PDB entry 7PIA | electron microscopy, 13.60 A resolution (very low resolution: no residue pairs are listed; an interface is given only as per-side residue counts) | chains m and 3 of the 54 polymer chains in the assembly

# Chain m
Protein: 50S ribosomal protein L17
Organism: Mycoplasma pneumoniae M129
UniProtKB: Q59547 (RL17_MYCPN); residues 1-124 here = UniProt positions 1-124
Sequence (124 residues; row label = number of the first residue in the row):
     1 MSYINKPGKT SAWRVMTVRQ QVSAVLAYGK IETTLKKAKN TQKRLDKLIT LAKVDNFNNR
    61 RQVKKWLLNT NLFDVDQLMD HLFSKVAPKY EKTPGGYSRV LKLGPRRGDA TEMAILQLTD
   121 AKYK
Not modelled in the structure: 1, 121-124

# Chain 3
Molecule: 23S ribosomal RNA
Organism: Mycoplasma pneumoniae M129
Sequence (2907 nucleotides; row label = number of the first residue in the row):
     1 UACAAUAAGU UACUAAGGGC UUAUGGUGGA UGCCUUGGCA CUAAUAGGCG AUGAAGGACG
    61 UGUUAACCUG CGAUAAGCUU CGGGUAGGUG GUAAGAACCU CAGAUCCGGA GAUUUCCGAA
   121 UGGAGCAAUC CGGUAGUUGG AAACAGCUAU CAUUAAUUGA UGAAUAAAUA GUCAAUUAAA
   181 GCAAUACGUG GUGAAGUGAA ACAUCUCAGU AGCCACAGGA AAAGAAAACG AAUGUGAUUC
   241 CGUGUGUAGU GGCGAGCGAA AGCGGAACAG GCCAAACUUA UCAUUAGAUA GGGGUUGUAG
   301 GGCUUGCAAU GUGGACUUGA AAACGAUAGA AGAAGCUGUU GGAAAGCAGC GCGCAAAAGG
   361 GUGAUAGCCC CGUAUUUGAA AUUGUUUUCA UACCUAGCGA GAUCCCUGAG UAGCUCGGAA
   421 AACGUUAUUU UGAGUGAAUC UGCCCAGACC AUUGGGUAAG CCUAAAUACU AAUUAGUGAC
   481 CGAUAGCGAA ACAGUACCGU GAGGGAAAGG UGAAAAGAAC CCAGAGAUGG GAGUGAAAUA
   541 GAUUCUGAAA CCAUAUGCCU ACAACGUGUC AGAGCACAUU AAUGUGUGAU GGCGUGCGUU
   601 UUGAAGUAUG AGCCGGCGAG UUAUGAUAGC AAGCGUUAGU UAACCAGGAG AUGGGGAGCU
   661 GUAGCGAAAG CGAGUUUUAA AAGAGCGUUU GUUUGUUAUU AUAGACCCGA AACGGGUUGA
   721 GCUAGUCAUG AGCAGGUUGA AGGUUGAGUA ACAUCAACUG GAGGACCGAA CCGACUCUCG
   781 UUGAAACGAU AGCGGAUGAC UUGUGAUUAG GGGUGAAAUU CCAAUCGAAA UCCGUGAUAG
   841 CUGGUUCUCG UCGAAAUAGC UUUAAGGCUA GCGUGAGAUC ACAAAUAAGU GGAGGUAAAG
   901 CUACUGAAUG UAUGAUGGCG CCACCUAGGC GUACUGAAUA CAAUUAAACU CUGAAUGCCA
   961 UUUAUUUUAU UCUCGCAGUC AGACAGUGGG GGAUAAGCUU CAUUGUCAAG AGGGGAAGAG
  1021 CCCAGAUCAU UAAAUAAGGU CCCCAAAAUA UACUAAGUGG AAAAGGAUGU GAAAGUGCUA
  1081 AAACAGCAAG GAUGUUGGCU UAGAAGCAGC CAUCGUUUAA AGAGUGCGUA ACAGCUCACU
  1141 UGUCGAGUGU UUUUGCGCCG AAGAUGUAAC GGGGCUAAGU AUAUUACCGA AUUUAUGGAU
  1201 AAGAUUUAUA UCUUGUGGUA GACGAGCGUU GUAUUGGAGU UGAAGUCAAA GCGUGAGCAU
  1261 UGGUGGAUCC AAUACAAGUG AGAAUGCCGG CAUGAGUAAC GCUUGGGAGU GAGAAUCUCC
  1321 CAAACCGAUU GACUAAGGUU UCCUGGACCA GGGUCGUCCU UCCAGGGUUA GUCUGGACCU
  1381 AAGCUGAGGC UGAAAAGCGU AGGCGAUGGA CAACAGGUUA AUAUUCCUGU ACUUACAGUU
  1441 AGACUGAUGG AGUGACAAAG AAGGUUUUCC ACCCCCAUAA UUGGAUUUGG GGAUAAAUCA
  1501 UAAGGUGGUA CAAUAGGCAA AUCCGUUGUG CAUAACAUUG AGUGAUGAUG UCGAGUGAAU
  1561 GAGUGAUCAA GUAGCGAAGG UGGUAUUAAU CAUGCUUUCA AGAAAAGCUU CUAGGGUUAA
  1621 UCUAGCUGUA ACCAGUACCG AGAACGAACA CACGUAGUCA AGGAGAGGAU CCUAAGGUUA
  1681 GCGAGUGAAC UAUAGCCAAG GAACUCUGCA AAUUAACCCC GUAAGUUAGC GAGAAGGGGU
  1741 GCUUAUGUAA AAGUAAGCCG CAGUGAAGAA CGAGGGGGGA CUGUUUAACU AAAACACAAC
  1801 UCUAUGCCAA ACCGUAAGGU GAUGUAUAUG GGGUGACACC UGCCCAGUGC UGGAAGGUUA
  1861 AAGAAGGAGG UUAGCGCAAG CGAAGCUUUU AACUGAAGCC CCAGUGAACG GCGGCCGUAA
  1921 CUAUAACGGU CCUAAGGUAG CGAAAUUCCU AGUCGGGUAA AUUCCGUCCC GCUUGAAUGG
  1981 UGUAACCAUC UCUUGACUGU CUCGGCUAUA GACUCGGUGA AAUCCAGGUA CGGGUGAAGA
  2041 CACCCGUUAG GCGCAACGGG ACGGAAAGAC CCCGUGAAGC UUUACUGUAG CUUAAUAUUG
  2101 AUCAGGACAU UAUCAUGUAG AGAAUAGGUA GGAGCAAUCG AUGCAAGUUC GCUAGGACUU
  2161 GUUGAUGCGA AAGGUGGAAU ACUACCCUUG GUUGUGUGCU GUUCUAAUUG GUAACUGUUA
  2221 UCCAGUUUCA AGACAGUGUU AGGUGGGCAG UUUGACUGGG GCGGUCGCCU CCUAAAAGGU
  2281 AACGGAGGCG UACAAAGGUA CCUUCAGUAC GGUUGGAAAU CGUAUGUAGA GUGUAAUGGU
  2341 GUAAGGGUGC UUGACUGUGA GACAUACAGG UCGAACAGGU GAGAAAUCAG GUCAUAGUGA
  2401 UCCGGUGGUC CAGUAUGGAA UGGCCAUCGC UCAACGGAUA AAAGCUACUC CGGGGAUAAC
  2461 AGGCUGAUAC UGCCCAAGAG UUCAUAUCGA CGGCAGUGUU UGGCACCUCG AUGUCGACUC
  2521 AUCUCAUCCU CGAGCUGAAG CAGGUUCGAA GGGUUCGGCU GUUCGCCGAU UAAAGAGAUA
  2581 CGUGAGUUGG GUUCAAACCG UCGUGAGACA GGUUGGUCCC UAUCUAUUGU GCCCGUAGGA
  2641 AGAUUGAAGA GUGUUGCUUC UAGUACGAGA GGACCGAAGC GAGGACACCU CUUAUGCUCC
  2701 AGUUGUAGCG CCAGCUGCAC CGCUGGGUAG UAACGUGUCU AUUAGAUAAA CGCUGAAAGC
  2761 AUCUAAGUGU GAAACUAUCU CAAAGAUUAA UCUUCCCAUU UCGCAAGAAA GUAAGAGCCG
  2821 UCAAAGACGA UGACGUUGAU AGGUUACAGG UGUAAGCAUA GUGAUAUGUU GAGCUGAGUA
  2881 AUACUAAUUG CUCGAGGACU UAUUGGA
Not modelled in the structure: 1-7, 923-927, 1560-1569, 2901-2907

# How chain m and chain 3 interact
At this resolution (14 A) residue pairs are not listed: 68 residues of chain m and 67 of chain 3 lie at the interface.

# In short
68 residues of chain m face 67 of chain 3 across their interface.
Here chain m is 50S ribosomal protein L17 and chain 3 is 23S ribosomal RNA, both from Mycoplasma pneumoniae
M129. Entry 7PIA (70S ribosome with A/P- and P/E-site tRNAs in spectinomycin-treated Mycoplasma pneumoniae
cells) was determined by electron microscopy, deposited together with 7OOC, 7OOD, 7P6Z, 7PAH, 7PAI, 7PAJ and
23 further entries.
